4Z64 - chains A and C of the 3 polymer chains in the assembly; structure by X-ray diffraction, 2.66 A resolution.

# Chain A
Protein: Phytosulfokine receptor 1
Organism: Arabidopsis thaliana
Notes: EC 2.7.11.1; fragment: UNP resides 24-648
UniProt: Q9ZVR7 (PSKR1_ARATH); residues 24-648 here = UniProt positions 24-648
Chain sequence (631 residues; row label = number of the first residue in the row):
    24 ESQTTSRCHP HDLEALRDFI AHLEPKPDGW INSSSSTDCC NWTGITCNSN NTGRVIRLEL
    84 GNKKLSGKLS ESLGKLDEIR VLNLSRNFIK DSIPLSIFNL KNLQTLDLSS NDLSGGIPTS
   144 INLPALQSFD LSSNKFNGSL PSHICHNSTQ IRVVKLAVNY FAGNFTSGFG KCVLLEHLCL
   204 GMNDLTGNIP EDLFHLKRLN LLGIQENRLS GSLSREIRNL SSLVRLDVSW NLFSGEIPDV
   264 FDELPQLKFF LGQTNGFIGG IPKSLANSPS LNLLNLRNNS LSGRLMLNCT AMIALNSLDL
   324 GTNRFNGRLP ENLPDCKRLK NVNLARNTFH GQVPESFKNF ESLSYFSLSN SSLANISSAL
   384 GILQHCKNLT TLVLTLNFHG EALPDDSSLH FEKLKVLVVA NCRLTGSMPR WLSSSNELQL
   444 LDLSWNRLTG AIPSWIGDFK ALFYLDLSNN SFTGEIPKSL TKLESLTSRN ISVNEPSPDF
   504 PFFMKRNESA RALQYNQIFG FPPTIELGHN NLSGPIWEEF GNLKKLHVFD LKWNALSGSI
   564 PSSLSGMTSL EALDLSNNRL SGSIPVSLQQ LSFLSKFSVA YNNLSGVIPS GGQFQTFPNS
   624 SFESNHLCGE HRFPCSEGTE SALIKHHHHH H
Unresolved in the structure: 24-29, 72-76, 640-654
Sequence notes: expression tag (649-654)
Swiss-Prot annotation at these positions:
  - binding site (phytosulfokine): Arg300, Asn346, Ser370, Ser372, Thr398, Asn424, Asp445, Lys508
  - glycosylation (N-linked (GlcNAc...) asparagine): Asn55, Asn64, Asn73, Asn106, Asn160, Asn170, Asn187, Asn242, Asn301, Asn311, Asn373, Asn378, Asn391, Asn472, Asn493, Asn510, Asn534, Asn606, Asn622
  - mutagenesis: Phe596 (F596D: Decreased responsiveness to PSK for interaction with BAK1 and decreased root length), Ser598 (S598Y: Decreased responsiveness to PSK for interaction with BAK1 and decreased root length), Thr619 (T619Y: Decreased responsiveness to PSK for interaction with BAK1 and decreased root length), Ser623 (S623Y: No effect on responsiveness to PSK for interaction with BAK1 and no effect on root length)
Cystine bridges: Cys31-Cys62, Cys63-Cys70, Cys168-Cys195, Cys312-Cys339, Cys631-Cys638
Glycans and other covalent adducts: N-acetylglucosamine (NAG) linked to Asn106, Asn170, Asn301, Asn311, Asn373, Asn378, Asn472, Asn534, Asn622
From the paper describing this entry:
  - mutagenesis - S623Y: unchanged growth in response to PSK

# Chain C
Protein: Somatic embryogenesis receptor kinase 1
Organism: Arabidopsis thaliana
Notes: EC 2.7.10.1, 2.7.11.1
UniProt: Q94AG2 (SERK1_ARATH); numbering as in UniProt (aligned over 1-213)
Chain sequence (219 residues; numbered 1 to 219; the number before each row is that of its first residue):
     1 MESSYVVFIL LSLILLPNHS LWLASANLEG DALHTLRVTL VDPNNVLQSW DPTLVNPCTW
    61 FHVTCNNENS VIRVDLGNAE LSGHLVPELG VLKNLQYLEL YSNNITGPIP SNLGDLTNLV
   121 SLDLYLNSFS GPIPESLGKL SKLRFLRLNN NSLTGSIPMS LTQITTLQVL DLSNNRLSGS
   181 VPDNGSFSLF TPISFANNLD LCGPVTSHPC PGSHHHHHH
Unresolved in the structure: 1-25, 212-219
Sequence notes: engineered mutation Asp115 (Asn in Q94AG2), Gln163 (Asn in Q94AG2); expression tag (214-219)
Swiss-Prot annotation at these positions:
  - region (Leucine-rich repeat receptor-like protein kinase binding): Thr59 to Asn78, Tyr97 to Ser102, Asp123 to Leu126, Phe145 to Arg147, Asp171 to Ser194
  - binding site (brassinolide): Phe61, His62
  - glycosylation (N-linked (GlcNAc...) asparagine): Asn104, Asn150, Asn184
Cystine bridges: Cys58-Cys65, Cys202-Cys210
Glycans and other covalent adducts: N-acetylglucosamine (NAG) linked to Asn150

# How chain A and chain C interact
Pairs across the interface (35):
  Lys87(A) with Val38(C), hydrogen bond (side chain-backbone)
  Arg514(A) with Asn67(C); Glu68(C); Asn69(C)
  Leu516(A) with Thr59(C)
  Gln517(A) with Thr59(C)
  Tyr518(A) with Thr59(C)
  Asn519(A) with Leu54(C)
  Gly523(A) with Phe61(C)
  Phe524(A) with Phe61(C)
  Pro525(A) with Phe61(C), hydrophobic
  His550(A) with Phe61(C)
  Glu574(A) with Phe61(C); His62(C), hydrogen bond (side chain-backbone)
  Ser595(A) with Gly77(C), hydrogen bond (side chain-backbone); Asn78(C); Tyr101(C)
  Phe596(A) with His62(C); Asp75(C); Gly77(C); Ala79(C), hydrophobic
  Ser598(A) with Thr64(C); Arg73(C); Asp75(C)
  Gly615(A) with Tyr101(C)
  Gln616(A) with Arg73(C); Asp75(C), hydrogen bond; Glu99(C); Tyr101(C), hydrogen bond
  Gln618(A) with Phe145(C); Arg147(C), hydrogen bond; Val169(C)
  Thr619(A) with Arg73(C), hydrogen bond; Tyr97(C); Glu99(C)
Other interface residues (no listed pair), chain A (22 interface residues in all): Phe522, Pro526, Gly614, His634
Other interface residues (no listed pair), chain C (26 interface residues in all): Val46, Cys58, Val63, Ser121, Tyr125, Gln168

# In short
22 residues of chain A face 26 of chain C across their interface, with 7 hydrogen bonds. Polar contacts
include Lys87(A)-Val38(C), Glu574(A)-His62(C) and Ser595(A)-Gly77(C). N-acetylglucosamine is covalently linked
to Asn106(A), Asn170(A), Asn301(A), Asn311(A), Asn373(A) and Asn378(A) and 3 more. The paper reports that
S623Y of chain A leaves growth in response to PSK unchanged.
Here chain A is Phytosulfokine receptor 1 and chain C is Somatic embryogenesis receptor kinase 1, both from
Arabidopsis thaliana. Entry 4Z64 (the plant peptide hormone receptor complex in arabidopsis) was determined by
X-ray diffraction (same publication as 4Z5W, 4Z61, 4Z62 and 4Z63).
